Entry 5GO4 (X-ray diffraction, 2.20 A resolution); this record covers chain A.

Chain A:
Protein: Mitofusin-1
Organism: Homo sapiens
Notes: EC 3.6.5.-
UniProtKB: Q8IWA4 (MFN1_HUMAN); numbering as in UniProt; present here: 1-365, 696-741
Chain sequence (433 residues; row label = number of the first residue in the row; note: 315 numbers in that range are skipped by the numbering (no residue carries them; nothing is unmodelled there); numbers below 1 keep their minus sign (Gly-6 is residue -6)):
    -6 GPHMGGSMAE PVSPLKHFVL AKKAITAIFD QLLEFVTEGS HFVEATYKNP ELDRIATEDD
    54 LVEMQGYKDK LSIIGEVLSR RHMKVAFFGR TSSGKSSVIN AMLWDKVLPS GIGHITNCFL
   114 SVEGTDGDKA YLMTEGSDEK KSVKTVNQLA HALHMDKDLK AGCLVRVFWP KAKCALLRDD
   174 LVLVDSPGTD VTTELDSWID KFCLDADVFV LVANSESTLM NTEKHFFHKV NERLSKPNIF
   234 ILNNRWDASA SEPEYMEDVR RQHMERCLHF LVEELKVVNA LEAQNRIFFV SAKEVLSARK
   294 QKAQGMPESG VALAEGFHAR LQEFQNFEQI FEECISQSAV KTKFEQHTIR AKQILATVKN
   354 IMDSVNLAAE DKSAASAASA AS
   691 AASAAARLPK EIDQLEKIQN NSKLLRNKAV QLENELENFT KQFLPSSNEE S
Not modelled in the structure: -6 to 3, 691-694, 737-741
Differences from the reference sequence: expression tag (-6 to 0); linker (366-375, 691-695)
Swiss-Prot annotation at these positions:
  - region: Gly82 to Ser89 (G1 motif), Ile108, Thr109 (G2 motif), Asp178 to Gly181 (G3 motif), Asn237 to Asp240 (G4 motif), Glu266 (G5 motif), Glu338 to Asp364 (Part of a helix bundle domain, formed by helices from N-terminal and C-terminal regions), Asp703 to Leu734 (Part of a helix bundle domain, formed by helices from N-terminal and C-terminal regions)
  - binding site (GTP): Ser85 to Ser90, Asn237 to Asp240, Ser284, Lys286
  - mutagenesis: Lys15 (K15A: Decreases GTPase activity. Impairs mitochondrial fusion), Arg74 (R74P: Mildly decreases GTPase activity and impairs mitochondrial fusion), Lys88 (K88A: Abolishes GTPase activity. Abolishes dimerization; K88T: Induces a strong decrease in mitochondrial clustering), Lys99 (K99A: Mildly decreases GTPase activity), Pro102 (P102L: Impairs protein folding. Decreases GTPase activity), His107 (H107A: Loss of function in mitochondrial fusion. Abolishes GTPase activity, but has no effect on GTP binding), Thr109 (T109A: Acts as a dominant negative mutant; induces fragmentation of mitochondria), His144 (H144A: Abolishes GTPase activity. Abolishes dimerization), Asp173 (D173A: Decreases GTPase activity), Asp189 (D189A: Causes mitochondrial clumping), Glu209 (E209A: Abolishes dimerization. Loss of function in mitochondrial fusion. Abolishes GTPase activity, but has no effect on GTP binding), Arg238 (R238A: Abolishes dimerization. Loss of function in mitochondrial fusion. Abolishes GTPase activity, but has no effect on GTP binding), 7 further mutagenesis entries in UniProt
From the paper describing this entry:
  - conformationally variable residues (side-chain flip): Trp239
  - contacts within the chain: Leu8-Phe11, Phe11-Met76, Phe11-Val333, Phe11-Phe337, Lys15-Asp173 (salt bridge), Lys15-Arg74 (backbone contact), Arg238-Ala241 (backbone contact), Arg238-Ala243 (backbone contact), Ile48-Leu705 (hydrophobic contact), Ala362-Leu705 (hydrophobic contact), Leu705-Ile708 (hydrophobic contact)
  - mutagenesis - W239A: abolished binding to nucleotide
  - catalytic residues: His107
  - mutagenesis - H107A: unchanged binding to guanine nucleotides
  - mutagenesis - H107A: abolished catalytic activity on GTP

Summary:
UniProt lists 12 GTP-binding residues and 19 mutagenesis sites. From the paper: the catalytic residue His107;
W239A abolishes binding to nucleotide.
Chain A is Mitofusin-1 (Homo sapiens); the structure, Truncated mitofusin-1, nucleotide-free, was determined
by X-ray diffraction (same publication as 5GOM, 5GOE and 5GOF).
